7EE6 - chains E and G of the 7 polymer chains in the assembly; structure by X-ray diffraction, 2.29 A resolution.

== Chain E ==
Name: Subtilase cytotoxin subunit B-like protein
Source organism: Salmonella enterica subsp. enterica serovar Typhi str. CT18
UniProtKB: A0A716TY65 (A0A716TY65_SALTI); numbering as in UniProt (aligned over 22-141)
Chain sequence (120 residues; numbered 22 to 141; the number before each row is that of its first residue):
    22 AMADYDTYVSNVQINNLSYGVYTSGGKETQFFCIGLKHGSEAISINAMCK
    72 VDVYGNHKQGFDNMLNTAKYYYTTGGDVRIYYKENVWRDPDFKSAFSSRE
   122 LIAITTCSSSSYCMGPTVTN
Unresolved in the structure: 141
Cystine bridges: Cys-54/Cys-70, Cys-128/Cys-134
Small-molecule neighbours: acetone (ACN): Glu-105, Lys-114, Ser-118, Ser-119, Arg-120

== Chain G ==
Name: Pertussis-like toxin subunit ArtA
Source organism: Salmonella enterica subsp. enterica serovar Typhi str. CT18
UniProtKB: A0A716AET8 (A0A716AET8_SALTI); residues 19-242 here = UniProt positions 19-242
Chain sequence (224 residues; numbered 19 to 242; the number before each row is that of its first residue):
    19 VDFVYRVDSTPPDVIFRDGFSLLGYNRNFQQFISGRSCSGGSSDSRYIAT
    69 TSSVNQTYAIARAYYSRSTFKGNLYRYQIRADNNFYSLLPSITYLETQGG
   119 HFNAYEKTMMRLQREYVSTLSILPENIQKAVALVYDSATGLVKDGVSTMN
   169 ASYLGLSTTSNPGVIPFLPEPQTYTQQRIDAFGPLISSCFSIGSVCHSHR
   219 GQRADVYNMSFYDARPVIELILSK
Unresolved in the structure: 217-223
Cystine bridges: Cys-56/Cys-207
Small-molecule neighbours:
  - acetone (ACN), molecule 1: Arg-45, Arg-64, Thr-137, Leu-138, Phe-185
  - acetone (ACN), molecule 2: Arg-80, Gly-201, Pro-202
  - acetone (ACN), molecule 3: Ser-84, Arg-85, Ser-86, Thr-87
  - acetone (ACN), molecule 4: Tyr-112, Val-182, Ile-183, Pro-184, Phe-185, Leu-186
  - acetone (ACN), molecule 5: Arg-129, Leu-130, Arg-132
  - acetone (ACN), molecule 6: Gly-201, Leu-203, Tyr-230, Val-235
  - citrate anion (FLC), molecule 1: Tyr-43, Asn-44, Arg-45, Asn-46, Gln-49, Pro-187, Glu-188, Gln-190
  - citrate anion (FLC), molecule 2: Ser-70, Ser-71, Val-72, Asn-73, Arg-132

== How chain E and chain G interact ==
Pairs across the interface (8; chain E residue first):
  Tyr-91(E) / Tyr-123(G)
  Tyr-91(E) / Glu-237(G)
  Thr-94(E) / Asn-121(G)
  Thr-94(E) / Ala-122(G)  hydrogen bond (backbone-backbone)
  Thr-94(E) / Tyr-123(G)
  Thr-94(E) / Glu-237(G)
  Thr-95(E) / Tyr-192(G)  hydrogen bond (backbone-side chain)
  Thr-95(E) / Gln-194(G)
Other interface residues (no listed pair), chain E (5 interface residues in all): Gly-96, Gly-97

== In short ==
The interface between chain E and chain G involves 5 residues on one side and 6 on the other, with 2 hydrogen
bonds. Among the polar pairs are Thr-95(E)/Tyr-192(G) and Thr-94(E)/Ala-122(G). Ligands of chain E: acetone.
Here chain E is Subtilase cytotoxin subunit B-like protein and chain G is Pertussis-like toxin subunit ArtA,
both from Salmonella enterica subsp. enterica serovar Typhi str. CT18. Entry 7EE6 (Crystal structure of PltC
toxin) was determined by X-ray diffraction (same publication as 7EE3 and 7EE4).
